PDB entry 8HAH | electron microscopy, 3.90 A resolution | chains J and K of the 11 polymer chains in the assembly

[Chain J]
Molecule: 180-nt DNA strand
Organism: Homo sapiens
Sequence (180 nucleotides; row label = number of the first residue in the row):
     1 ATCCGTCCGTTACCGCCATCAATATCCACCTGCAGATTCTACCAAAAGTG
    51 TATTTGGAAACTGCTCCATCAAAAGGCATGTTCAGCTGAATTCAGCTGAA
   101 CATGCCTTTTGATGGAGCAGTTTCCAAATACACTTTTGGTAGAATCTGCA
   151 GGTGGATATTGATGGCGGTAACGGACGGAT
Unresolved in the structure: 1-5, 170-180

[Chain K]
Protein: Histone acetyltransferase p300
Organism: Homo sapiens
Notes: EC 2.3.1.48, 2.3.1.-
UniProtKB: Q09472 (EP300_HUMAN); numbering as in UniProt (aligned over 1048-1836)
Chain sequence (796 residues; each row starts with the number of its first residue):
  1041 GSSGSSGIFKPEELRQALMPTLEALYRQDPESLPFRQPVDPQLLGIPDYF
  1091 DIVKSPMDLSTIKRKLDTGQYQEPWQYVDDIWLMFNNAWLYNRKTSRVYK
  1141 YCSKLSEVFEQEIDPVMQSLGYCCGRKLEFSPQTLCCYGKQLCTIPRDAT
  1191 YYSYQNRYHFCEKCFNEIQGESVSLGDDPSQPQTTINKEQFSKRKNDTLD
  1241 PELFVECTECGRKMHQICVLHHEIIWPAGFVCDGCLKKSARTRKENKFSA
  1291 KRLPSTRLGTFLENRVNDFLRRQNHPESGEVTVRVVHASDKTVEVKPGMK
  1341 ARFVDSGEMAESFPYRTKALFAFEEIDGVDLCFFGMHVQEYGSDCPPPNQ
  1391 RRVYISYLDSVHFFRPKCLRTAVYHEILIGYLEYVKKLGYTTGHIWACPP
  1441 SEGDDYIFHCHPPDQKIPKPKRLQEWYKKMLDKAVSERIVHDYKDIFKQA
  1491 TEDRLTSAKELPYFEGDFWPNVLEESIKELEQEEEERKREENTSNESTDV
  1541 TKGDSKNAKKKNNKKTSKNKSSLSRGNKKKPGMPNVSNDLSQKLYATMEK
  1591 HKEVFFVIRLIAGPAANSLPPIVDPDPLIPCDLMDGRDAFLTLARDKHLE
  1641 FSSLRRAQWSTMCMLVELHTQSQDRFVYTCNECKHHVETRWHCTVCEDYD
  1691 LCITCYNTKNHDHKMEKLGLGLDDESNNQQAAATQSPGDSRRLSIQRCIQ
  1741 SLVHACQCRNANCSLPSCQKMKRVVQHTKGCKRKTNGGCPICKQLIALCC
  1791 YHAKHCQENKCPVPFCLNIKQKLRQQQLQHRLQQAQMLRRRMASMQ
Unresolved in the structure: 1041-1053, 1207-1231, 1518-1577, 1602-1610, 1665-1836
Sequence notes: expression tag (1041-1047)
UniProt features mapped onto this chain:
  - zinc finger: Arg-1665 to Asp-1713 (ZZ-type), Gly-1728 to Ile-1809 (TAZ-type 2)
  - region: Tyr-1397 to Asp-1399 (Interaction with histone)
  - binding site (acetyl-CoA): Leu-1398 to Ser-1400, Arg-1410, Thr-1411, Ile-1457, Arg-1462, Trp-1466
  - binding site (Zn(2+)): Cys-1670, Cys-1673, Cys-1683, Cys-1686, Cys-1692, Cys-1695, His-1701, His-1703
  - modified residue: Lys-1180 (N6-acetyllysine), Lys-1336 (N6-acetyllysine), Lys-1473 (N6-acetyllysine), Lys-1499 (N6-acetyllysine), Lys-1542 (N6-acetyllysine), Lys-1546 (N6-acetyllysine), Lys-1549 (N6-acetyllysine), Lys-1554 (N6-acetyllysine), Lys-1555 (N6-acetyllysine), Lys-1558 (N6-acetyllysine), Lys-1560 (N6-acetyllysine), Lys-1583 (N6-acetyllysine), Lys-1699 (N6-acetyllysine), Lys-1704 (N6-acetyllysine), Lys-1707 (N6-acetyllysine), Ser-1726 (Phosphoserine)
  - natural variant: Ser-1650 (S1650Y: In a pancreatic cancer sample), Gln-1824 (Q1824P: In MKHK2), Arg-1831 (deletion: In MKHK2)
  - mutagenesis: Phe-1170 (F1170E: Increased acetyltransferase activity), Cys-1204 (C1204R: Increased acetyltransferase activity), Glu-1242 (E1242K: Increased acetyltransferase activity), Thr-1357 (T1357L: 40% decrease in activity; T1357R: 40% decrease in activity. 90% decrease in activity; when associated with R-1505; R-1625 and R-1628), Ser-1396 (S1396R: Loss of activity; when associated with R-1397; S1396W: Loss of activity; when associated with W-1396), Tyr-1397 (Y1397R: Loss of activity; when associated with R-1396; Y1397W: Loss of activity; when associated with W-1397), Asp-1399 (D1399Y: Abolished acetyltransferase and acyltransferase activities. Abolishes autoacetylation. Does not interact with TFAP2A and inhibits transcriptional coactivation of TFAP2A by CITED2 ...), Tyr-1467 (Y1467F: Abolishes autoacetylation. Loss of acetyltransferase activity), Phe-1504 (F1504A: Abolished acetyltransferase activity), Glu-1505 (E1505R: 90% decrease in activity; when associated with R-1625 and R-1628. 90% decrease in activity; when associated with R-1357; R-1625 and R-1628), Asp-1625 (D1625R: 70% decrease in activity; when associated with R-1628. 90% decrease in activity; when associated with R-1505 and R-1628. 90% decrease in activity; when associated with R-1357 ...), Asp-1628 (D1628R: 70% decrease in activity; when associated with R-1625. 90% decrease in activity; when associated with E-1505 and R-1625. 90% decrease in activity; when associated with R-1357 ...), 1 further mutagenesis entry in UniProt
Reported in the primary citation:
  - post-translational modification sites: Lys-1542, Lys-1546, Lys-1549, Lys-1550, Lys-1551, Lys-1554, Lys-1555, Lys-1558, Lys-1560
  - mutagenesis - R1133A/K1134A/R1137A/K1140A, R1133E/K1134E/R1137E/K1140E: decreased catalytic activity
  - mutagenesis - Y1467F: abolished catalytic activity

[Chain J / chain K interface]
Residue-residue contacts - 10 pairs, chain J then chain K:
  DC13(J) with Lys-1590(K), phosphate contact
  DC14(J) with Lys-1590(K), salt bridge to the phosphate
  DA94(J) with Glu-1465(K), phosphate contact
  DG95(J) with Arg-1462(K), salt bridge to the phosphate; Glu-1465(K), phosphate contact
  DC96(J) with Lys-1456(K), salt bridge to the phosphate; Arg-1462(K), salt bridge to the phosphate
  DC105(J) with Arg-1133(K), phosphate contact
  DC106(J) with Arg-1133(K), salt bridge to the phosphate
  DT107(J) with Arg-1137(K), salt bridge to the phosphate
Also at the interface, not in a pair above, chain J (10 interface residues in all): DT11, DA12
Also at the interface, not in a pair above, chain K (9 interface residues in all): Lys-1459, Gln-1582, Ala-1586

[Summary]
10 residues of chain J face 9 of chain K across their interface; the contacts include 6 salt bridges. Among
the polar pairs are DC14(J)/Lys-1590(K), DG95(J)/Arg-1462(K) and DC96(J)/Lys-1456(K). From the paper:
R1133A/K1134A/R1137A/K1140A and R1133E/K1134E/R1137E/K1140E of chain K reduce catalytic activity; modification
sites Lys-1542(K), Lys-1546(K) and Lys-1549(K) among others.
Here chain J is a 180-nt DNA strand and chain K is Histone acetyltransferase p300, both from Homo sapiens.
Entry 8HAH (Cryo-EM structure of the p300 catalytic core bound to the H4K12acK16ac nucleosome, class 2 (3.9
angstrom ...) was determined by electron microscopy, deposited together with 8HAG, 8HAI, 8HAJ, 8HAK, 8HAL,
8HAM and 8HAN.
